8FQF - chains A and B of the 8 polymer chains in the assembly; structure by electron microscopy, 2.29 A resolution.

# Chain A (and B)
Name: Glutamate receptor 2
From: Rattus norvegicus
Notes: chain B of this document is another copy of the same molecule, construct and numbering; everything in this record applies to it too
Reference sequence: P19491 (GRIA2_RAT), isoform P19491-2; the construct has insertions or renumbered stretches relative to UniProt, so the offset changes along the chain: -20 to 848 = UniProt 1-869; 855-868 = UniProt 870-883
Amino-acid sequence (889 residues; numbered -20 to 868; the number before each row is that of its first residue; numbers below 1 keep their minus sign (Met-20 is residue -20)):
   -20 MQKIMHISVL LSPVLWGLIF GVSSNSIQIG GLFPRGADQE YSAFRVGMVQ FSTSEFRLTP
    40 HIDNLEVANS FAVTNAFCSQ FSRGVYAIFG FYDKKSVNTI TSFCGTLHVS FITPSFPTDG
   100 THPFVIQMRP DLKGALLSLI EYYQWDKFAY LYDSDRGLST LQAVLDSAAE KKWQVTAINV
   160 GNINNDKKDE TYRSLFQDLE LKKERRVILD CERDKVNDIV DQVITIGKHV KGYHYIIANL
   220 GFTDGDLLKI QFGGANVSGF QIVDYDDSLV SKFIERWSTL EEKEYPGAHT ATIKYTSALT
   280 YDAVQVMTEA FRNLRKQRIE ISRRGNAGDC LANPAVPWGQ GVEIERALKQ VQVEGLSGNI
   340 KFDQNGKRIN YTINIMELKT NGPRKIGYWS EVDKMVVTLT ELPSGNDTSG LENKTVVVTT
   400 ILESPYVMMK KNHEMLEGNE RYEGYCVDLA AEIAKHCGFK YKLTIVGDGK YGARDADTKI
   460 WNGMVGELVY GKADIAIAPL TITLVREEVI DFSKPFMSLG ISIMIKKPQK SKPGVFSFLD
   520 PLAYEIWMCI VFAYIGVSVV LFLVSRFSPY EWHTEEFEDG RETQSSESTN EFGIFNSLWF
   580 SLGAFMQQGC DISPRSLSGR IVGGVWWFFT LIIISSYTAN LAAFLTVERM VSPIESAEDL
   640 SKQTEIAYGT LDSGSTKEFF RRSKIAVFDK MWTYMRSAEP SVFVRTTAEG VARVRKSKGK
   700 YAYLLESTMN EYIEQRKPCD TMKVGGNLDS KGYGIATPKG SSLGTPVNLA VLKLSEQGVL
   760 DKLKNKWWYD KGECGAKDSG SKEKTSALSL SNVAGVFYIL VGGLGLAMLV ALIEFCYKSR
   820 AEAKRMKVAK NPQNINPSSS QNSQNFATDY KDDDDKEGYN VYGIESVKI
Unresolved in the structure: -20 to 510, 554-563, 627-783, 827-868 (chain B: -20 to 506, 553-563, 631-783, 827-868)
Construct notes: engineered mutation Asp848 (Tyr869 in P19491); insertion (849-854)
UniProt features mapped onto this chain:
  - region: Ala846, Thr847, Lys855 to Gly862 (Required for interaction with IQSEC1)
  - binding site (L-glutamate): Pro478, Thr480, Arg485, Ser654, Thr655, Glu705
  - site: Arg453 (Interaction with the cone snail toxin Con-ikot-ikot), Ile633 (Crucial to convey clamshell closure to channel opening), Arg660 (Interaction with the cone snail toxin Con-ikot-ikot), Lys752 (Interaction with the cone snail toxin Con-ikot-ikot)
  - modified residue: Ser662 (Phosphoserine), Ser696 (Phosphoserine), Ser839 (Phosphoserine), Ser842 (Phosphoserine), Tyr861 (Phosphotyrosine), Ser865 (Phosphoserine)
  - lipidation (S-palmitoyl cysteine): Cys589, Cys815
  - glycosylation (N-linked (GlcNAc...) asparagine): Asn235, Asn349, Asn385, Asn392
From the paper describing this entry:
  - conformationally variable residues (order/disorder transition, side-chain flip): Gly588, Cys589

# Interface between chain A and chain B
Residue-residue contacts (82; chain A residue first):
  Asp519(A) - Ala786(B)
  Pro520(A) - Ala786(B)
  Pro520(A) - Leu787(B)  hydrogen bond (backbone-backbone)
  Leu521(A) - Leu787(B)
  Ala522(A) - Leu787(B)  hydrogen bond (backbone-backbone)
  Ile525(A) - Leu787(B)
  Ile525(A) - Ser788(B)
  Ile525(A) - Leu789(B)
  Ile525(A) - Val792(B)  hydrophobic
  Cys528(A) - Leu789(B)  hydrophobic
  Cys528(A) - Phe796(B)
  Ile529(A) - Phe796(B)
  Ala532(A) - Phe796(B)  hydrophobic
  Ala532(A) - Leu799(B)  hydrophobic
  Gly535(A) - Leu803(B)
  Val536(A) - Leu799(B)  hydrophobic
  Val536(A) - Leu803(B)  hydrophobic
  Leu542(A) - Met807(B)  hydrophobic
  Val543(A) - Ala810(B)  hydrophobic
  Phe546(A) - Ala810(B)  hydrophobic
  Phe546(A) - Phe814(B)  hydrophobic
  Ser547(A) - Phe814(B)
  Pro548(A) - Phe814(B)
  Tyr549(A) - Phe814(B)  hydrophobic
  Tyr549(A) - Lys817(B)
  Tyr549(A) - Ser818(B)
  Tyr549(A) - Glu821(B)
  Ala583(A) - Gln587(B)  hydrogen bond (backbone-side chain)
  Ser592(A) - Trp578(B)  hydrogen bond
  Ser592(A) - Cys589(B)
  Ser592(A) - Asp590(B)
  Pro593(A) - Trp578(B)
  Arg594(A) - Glu570(B)  salt bridge
  Arg594(A) - Phe574(B)
  Arg594(A) - Asn575(B)
  Arg594(A) - Asp590(B)  salt bridge
  Arg594(A) - Ile591(B)
  Leu596(A) - Val809(B)  hydrophobic
  Ser597(A) - Ala806(B)
  Ser597(A) - Ala810(B)
  Arg599(A) - Phe574(B)
  Arg599(A) - Asn575(B)  hydrogen bond
  Arg599(A) - Trp578(B)
  Ile600(A) - Gly802(B)
  Ile600(A) - Ala806(B)  hydrophobic
  Val601(A) - Leu803(B)  hydrophobic
  Val601(A) - Ala806(B)  hydrophobic
  Gly603(A) - Trp578(B)
  Val604(A) - Ile798(B)
  Val604(A) - Leu799(B)  hydrophobic
  Trp605(A) - Leu799(B)  hydrophobic
  Trp606(A) - Trp578(B)  hydrophobic
  Trp606(A) - Gly582(B)
  Trp606(A) - Met585(B)  hydrophobic
  Trp606(A) - Gln587(B)
  Trp606(A) - Gly588(B)
  Trp606(A) - Cys589(B)  hydrophobic
  Phe607(A) - Phe517(B)  hydrophobic
  Phe607(A) - Met585(B)  hydrophobic
  Phe607(A) - Ile798(B)  hydrophobic
  Phe608(A) - Val795(B)  hydrophobic
  Phe608(A) - Phe796(B)  hydrophobic
  Phe608(A) - Leu799(B)  hydrophobic
  Thr609(A) - Gln587(B)
  Ile611(A) - Tyr616(B)
  Ile611(A) - Leu620(B)
  Ile611(A) - Val795(B)  hydrophobic
  Ser614(A) - Thr617(B)
  Ser614(A) - Leu620(B)
  Ser615(A) - Leu620(B)
  Ser615(A) - Ala621(B)
  Ser615(A) - Leu624(B)
  Ser615(A) - Leu787(B)
  Ala618(A) - Ala621(B)  hydrophobic
  Asn619(A) - Ala621(B)
  Asn619(A) - Ser785(B)  hydrogen bond (side chain-backbone)
  Asn619(A) - Ala786(B)
  Asn619(A) - Leu787(B)
  Ala622(A) - Thr784(B)
  Phe623(A) - Ser785(B)
  Phe623(A) - Ala786(B)
  Val626(A) - Thr784(B)
Other interface residues (no listed pair), chain A (47 interface residues in all): Glu524, Val539, Gln586, Ser595, Gly602, Leu610, Ile612
Other interface residues (no listed pair), chain B (43 interface residues in all): Leu581, Ile613, Ala618, Leu805, Leu811

# Summary
47 residues of chain A and 43 residues of chain B are in contact, with 6 hydrogen bonds and 2 salt bridges.
Polar contacts include Arg594(A)-Glu570(B), Arg594(A)-Asp590(B) and Ala583(A)-Gln587(B). UniProt lists 6
L-glutamate-binding residues on chain A. The paper reports conformational variability at Gly588(A) and
Cys589(A).
Chain A and chain B are both Glutamate receptor 2 (Rattus norvegicus); the structure, GluA2 flip Q isoform of
AMPA receptor in complex with gain-of-function TARP gamma-2, with 150mM NaCl ..., was determined by electron
microscopy, deposited together with 8FP4, 8FP9, 8FPG, 8FPS, 8FQ1, 8FQ5 and 8FQB.
